Entry 6CSG (electron microscopy, 2.17 A resolution); this record covers chains A and B of the 4 polymer chains in the assembly.

[Chain A]
Protein: viral protein 1
Source organism: Enterovirus D68
Reference sequence: A0A097BW12 (A0A097BW12_9ENTO); residues 1-297 here correspond to UniProt positions 565-861 (UniProt number = residue number + 564)
Sequence (297 residues; each row starts with the number of its first residue):
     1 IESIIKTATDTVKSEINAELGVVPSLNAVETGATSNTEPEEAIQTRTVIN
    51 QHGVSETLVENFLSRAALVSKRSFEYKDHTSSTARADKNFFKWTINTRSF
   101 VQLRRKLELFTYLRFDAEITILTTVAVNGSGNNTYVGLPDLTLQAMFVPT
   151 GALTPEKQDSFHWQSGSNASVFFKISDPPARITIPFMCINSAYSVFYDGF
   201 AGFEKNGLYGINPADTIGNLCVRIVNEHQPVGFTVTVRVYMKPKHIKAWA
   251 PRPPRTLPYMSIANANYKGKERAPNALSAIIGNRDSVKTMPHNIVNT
Unresolved in the structure: 84-85, 130-134, 297

[Chain B]
Protein: viral protein 3
Source organism: Enterovirus D68
Reference sequence: A0A097BW12 (A0A097BW12_9ENTO); residues 1-247 here correspond to UniProt positions 318-564 (UniProt number = residue number + 317)
Sequence (247 residues; numbered 1 to 247; the number before each row is that of its first residue):
     1 GVPTYLLPGSGQFLTTDDHSSAPALPCFNPTPEMHIPGQVRNMLEVVQVE
    51 SMMEINNTESAVGMERLKVDISALTDVDQLLFNIPLDIQLDGPLRNTLVG
   101 NISRYYTHWSGSLEMTFMFCGSFMAAGKLILCYTPPGGSCPTTRETAMLG
   151 THIVWDFGLQSSVTLIIPWISGSHYRMFNNDAKSTNANVGYVTCFMQTNL
   201 IVPSESSDTCSLIGFIAAKDDFSLRLMRDSPDIGQLDHLHAAEAAYQ

[How chain A and chain B interact]
Residue-residue contacts - 221 pairs, chain A then chain B:
  E2(A) with R41(B), salt bridge
  A8(A) with D220(B); D221(B)
  T9(A) with D220(B), hydrogen bond; D221(B), hydrogen bond (side chain-backbone)
  S25(A) with V163(B); T164(B), hydrogen bond (backbone-backbone)
  L26(A) with Q160(B); S162(B); V163(B), hydrophobic
  N27(A) with Q160(B); S161(B); S162(B), hydrogen bond (backbone-backbone); T164(B), hydrogen bond
  A28(A) with Q160(B)
  V29(A) with E50(B); T116(B); M118(B), hydrophobic; S162(B); F215(B), hydrophobic
  E30(A) with M118(B); S161(B), hydrogen bond
  A33(A) with E50(B)
  T34(A) with Q48(B); V49(B); E50(B), hydrogen bond (side chain-backbone); E114(B)
  S35(A) with E50(B); E114(B); T116(B); T164(B), hydrogen bond; K219(B)
  T37(A) with T164(B); I166(B); K219(B), hydrogen bond (backbone-side chain)
  E38(A) with K219(B), salt bridge
  P39(A) with I166(B), hydrophobic
  A42(A) with I166(B), hydrophobic
  I43(A) with T151(B); P168(B), hydrophobic
  N50(A) with D221(B)
  H52(A) with S110(B), hydrogen bond; H174(B), hydrogen bond; Y175(B)
  G53(A) with S223(B), hydrogen bond (backbone-side chain)
  V54(A) with N42(B), hydrogen bond (backbone-side chain); L44(B), hydrophobic
  E56(A) with Y106(B), hydrogen bond (backbone-side chain); R225(B); L226(B), hydrogen bond (side chain-backbone); M227(B), hydrogen bond (side chain-backbone)
  T57(A) with N42(B), hydrogen bond; M43(B), hydrogen bond (backbone-backbone); L44(B); Y106(B); L224(B)
  L58(A) with R41(B); N42(B)
  V59(A) with V40(B); R41(B), hydrogen bond (backbone-backbone); N42(B); M43(B), hydrophobic
  F62(A) with M43(B), hydrophobic; Y105(B), hydrophobic; Y106(B); M227(B)
  R65(A) with T15(B); T16(B); M227(B), hydrogen bond
  A66(A) with F13(B), hydrophobic; T15(B), hydrogen bond (backbone-backbone)
  S70(A) with Y246(B), hydrogen bond
  K71(A) with Y246(B), hydrogen bond (backbone-side chain)
  R72(A) with E243(B), salt bridge; Y246(B); Q247(B)
  F91(A) with Y246(B), hydrophobic
  K92(A) with A245(B); Y246(B); Q247(B), hydrogen bond (side chain-backbone)
  W93(A) with A245(B); Y246(B)
  T94(A) with A245(B), hydrogen bond (backbone-backbone)
  N96(A) with A245(B)
  R98(A) with L239(B)
  S99(A) with Q235(B); L239(B)
  F100(A) with Q235(B)
  V101(A) with I233(B), hydrophobic; G234(B); Q235(B); L239(B), hydrophobic
  Q102(A) with D229(B); S230(B); I233(B)
  R104(A) with L239(B)
  R105(A) with N101(B); Y105(B), hydrogen bond; S230(B); D232(B); I233(B)
  K106(A) with Y105(B); M227(B)
  L109(A) with I102(B), hydrophobic
  F110(A) with M43(B), hydrophobic
  R114(A) with P30(B); T31(B), hydrogen bond (side chain-backbone); E33(B), salt bridge
  E118(A) with H19(B); S21(B)
  T120(A) with F13(B)
  A169(A) with A24(B)
  R181(A) with F13(B); D17(B), salt bridge; S21(B)
  I182(A) with S21(B); A22(B); A24(B), hydrophobic
  T183(A) with S21(B), hydrogen bond; A22(B), hydrogen bond (backbone-backbone); P23(B); A24(B), hydrogen bond (backbone-backbone)
  P185(A) with L25(B); F28(B), hydrophobic
  F186(A) with F28(B); P30(B)
  M187(A) with L25(B), hydrophobic; F28(B), hydrophobic
  C188(A) with T31(B), hydrogen bond (backbone-side chain)
  I189(A) with T31(B)
  N190(A) with T31(B)
  S191(A) with T31(B); P32(B), hydrogen bond (side chain-backbone); E33(B); M34(B), hydrogen bond (side chain-backbone)
  A192(A) with I36(B), hydrophobic
  Y240(A) with F13(B), hydrophobic
  K242(A) with D17(B), salt bridge; D18(B)
  K244(A) with S21(B)
  K247(A) with E33(B); Q39(B)
  A248(A) with Q39(B); V40(B), hydrogen bond (backbone-backbone)
  W249(A) with I36(B), hydrogen bond (side chain-backbone); P37(B); G38(B); Q39(B)
  A250(A) with G38(B), hydrogen bond (backbone-backbone)
  P251(A) with V40(B)
  P254(A) with N101(B)
  T256(A) with N96(B)
  L257(A) with I233(B)
  Y259(A) with I233(B), hydrophobic; L239(B)
  M260(A) with L239(B); H240(B), hydrogen bond (backbone-backbone)
  S261(A) with H240(B), hydrogen bond (side chain-backbone); A241(B)
  I262(A) with L239(B), hydrophobic; H240(B), hydrogen bond (backbone-backbone); A241(B); A242(B), hydrophobic
  P274(A) with D91(B); R95(B)
  N275(A) with R95(B), hydrogen bond
  S278(A) with V62(B); G63(B), hydrogen bond (backbone-backbone); R66(B)
  A279(A) with R66(B)
  I280(A) with E54(B); R95(B), hydrogen bond (backbone-side chain); N96(B)
  I281(A) with E54(B), hydrogen bond (backbone-side chain); N57(B); R66(B), hydrogen bond (backbone-side chain); D91(B); G92(B); R95(B); N96(B)
  G282(A) with N57(B), hydrogen bond (backbone-side chain); D91(B), hydrogen bond (backbone-side chain)
  N283(A) with N57(B); T58(B); E59(B); R66(B), hydrogen bond
  R284(A) with I55(B), hydrogen bond (side chain-backbone); N57(B), hydrogen bond; T58(B); N83(B), hydrogen bond; P85(B)
  S286(A) with T58(B)
  V287(A) with I55(B); N56(B); T58(B); L81(B); F82(B); N83(B), hydrogen bond (backbone-backbone)
  K288(A) with L80(B), hydrogen bond (side chain-backbone); L81(B); N83(B), hydrogen bond (backbone-side chain)
  T289(A) with N83(B)
  M290(A) with N83(B); I84(B); P85(B); C140(B), hydrophobic; Y191(B), hydrophobic
  P291(A) with P85(B)
  H292(A) with D87(B); L90(B); A182(B); K183(B)
  N293(A) with S139(B); C140(B), hydrogen bond (side chain-backbone); K183(B); Y191(B), hydrogen bond
  I294(A) with G138(B); S139(B), hydrogen bond (backbone-backbone); K183(B); N188(B); Y191(B), hydrogen bond (backbone-side chain)
Also at the interface, not in a pair above, chain A (102 interface residues in all): N36, N61, Y112, P178, P179, R255, D285, N296
Also at the interface, not in a pair above, chain B (111 interface residues in all): G11, L14, V46, A61, P93, L98, S112, G137, I153, W155, D156, A217, F222

[Overview]
102 residues of chain A face 111 of chain B across their interface; the contacts include 57 hydrogen bonds and
6 salt bridges. Among the polar pairs are E2(A)-R41(B), E38(A)-K219(B) and R72(A)-E243(B).
Chain A is viral protein 1 and chain B is viral protein 3, both from Enterovirus D68; the structure, CryoEM
structure of human enterovirus D68 full native virion, was determined by electron microscopy together with
6CRP, 6CRR, 6CRS, 6CRU, 6CS3, 6CS4 and 5 further entries from the same study.
